PDB entry 5LJ5 | electron microscopy, 10.00 A resolution (very low resolution: no residue pairs are listed; an interface is given only as per-side residue counts) | chains V and M of the 45 polymer chains in the assembly

Chain V:
Molecule: U6 snRNA (small nuclear RNA)
Organism: Saccharomyces cerevisiae
Sequence (112 nucleotides; row label = number of the first residue in the row):
     1 GUUCGCGAAGUAACCCUUCGUGGACAUUUGGUCAAUUUGAAACAAUACAG
    51 AGAUGAUCAGCAGUUCCCCUGCAUAAGGAUGAACCGUUUUACAAAGAGAU
   101 UUAUUUCGUUUU
Not modelled in the structure: 11-15, 103-112
Bound ions: Mg2+ site 1: G60, G78 (shared with 1 residue of chain E); Mg2+ site 2 near U80 (its only coordinating residue here)

Chain M:
Name: Pre-mRNA-splicing factor CWC2
Organism: Saccharomyces cerevisiae
UniProtKB: Q12046 (CWC2_YEAST); numbering as in UniProt (aligned over 1-339)
Amino-acid sequence (339 residues; each row starts with the number of its first residue):
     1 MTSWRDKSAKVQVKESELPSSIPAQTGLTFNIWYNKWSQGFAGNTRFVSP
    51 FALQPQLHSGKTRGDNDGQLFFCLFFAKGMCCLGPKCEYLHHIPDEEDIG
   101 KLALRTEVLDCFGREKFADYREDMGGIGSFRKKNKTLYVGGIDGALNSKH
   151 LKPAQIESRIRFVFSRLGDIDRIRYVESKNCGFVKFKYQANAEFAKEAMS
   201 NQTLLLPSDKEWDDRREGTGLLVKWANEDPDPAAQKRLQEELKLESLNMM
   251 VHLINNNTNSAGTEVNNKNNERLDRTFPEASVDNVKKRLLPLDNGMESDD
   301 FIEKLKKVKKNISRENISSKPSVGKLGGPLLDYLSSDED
Not modelled in the structure: 1-2, 255-339
Bound ions: Zn2+: Cys73, Cys81, Cys87
UniProt features mapped onto this chain:
  - zinc finger: Asp67 to Pro94 (C3H1-type)
  - modified residue (Phosphoserine): Ser335, Ser336
  - mutagenesis: Cys73 (C73Y: Inhibits cell growth), Gly79 (G79D: No effect. Synthetic lethal when associated with CLF1 lacking a TPR domain), Cys87 (C87H: Inhibits cell growth), Phe186 (F186D: Inhibits cell growth)

How chain V and chain M interact:
At this resolution (10 A) residue pairs are not listed: 11 residues of chain V and 44 of chain M lie at the interface.

Summary:
Chain V and chain M form an interface of 11 and 44 residues respectively. G60(V) and G78(V) form the Mg2+ site
1. The Zn2+ site is built by Cys73(M), Cys81(M) and Cys87(M). Curated annotation (UniProt) lists 4 mutagenesis
sites on chain M.
Here chain V is U6 snRNA (small nuclear RNA) and chain M is Pre-mRNA-splicing factor CWC2, both from
Saccharomyces cerevisiae. Entry 5LJ5 (Overall structure of the yeast spliceosome immediately after branching)
was determined by electron microscopy (same publication as 5LJ3).
